Entry 6OS6 (X-ray diffraction, 1.33 A resolution); this record covers chain A.

== Chain A ==
Name: CymD prenyltransferase
Organism: Salinispora arenicola (strain CNS-205)
UniProt: A8M6W6 (A8M6W6_SALAI); residue numbers follow UniProt; this construct covers 2-373
Chain sequence (375 residues; row label = number of the first residue in the row; numbers below 1 keep their minus sign (Ser-1 is residue -1)):
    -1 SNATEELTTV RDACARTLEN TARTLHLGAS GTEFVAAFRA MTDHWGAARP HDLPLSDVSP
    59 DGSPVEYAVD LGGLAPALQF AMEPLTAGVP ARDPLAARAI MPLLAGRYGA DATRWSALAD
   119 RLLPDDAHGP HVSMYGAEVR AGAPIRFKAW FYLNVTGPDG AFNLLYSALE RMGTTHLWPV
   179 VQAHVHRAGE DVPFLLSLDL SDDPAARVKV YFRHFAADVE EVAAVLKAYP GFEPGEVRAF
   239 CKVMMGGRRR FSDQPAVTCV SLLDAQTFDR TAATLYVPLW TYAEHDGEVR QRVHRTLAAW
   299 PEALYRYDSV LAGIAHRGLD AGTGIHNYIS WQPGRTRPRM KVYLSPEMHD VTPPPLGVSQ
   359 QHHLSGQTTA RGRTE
Not modelled in the structure: -1 to 1, 364-373
Construct notes: expression tag (-1 to 1)
UniProt features mapped onto this chain:
  - active site: Glu64 (Nucleophile (Probable))
  - binding site (L-tryptophan): Asp55, Val56, Glu64, Arg211, Tyr326
  - binding site (dimethylallyl diphosphate): Gln77, Lys146, Trp148, Arg205, Lys207, Tyr274, Arg337, Lys339, Tyr341
Bound ions: Zn2+ site 1: Glu3, His126, His361; Zn2+ site 2: His49, Asp50, His292 (together with benzoic acid)
Small-molecule neighbours:
  - benzoic acid (BEZ): Ala45, Arg47, His49, Asp50
  - dimethylallyl S-thiolodiphosphate (DST): Glu64, Gln77, Ala79, Met132, Glu136, Lys146, Trp148, Leu193, Arg205, Lys207, Tyr209, Thr272, Tyr274, Arg337, Lys339, Tyr341
  - tryptophan (TRP): Asp55, Val56, Pro58, Glu64, Met132, Phe192, Arg211, Val255, Tyr274, Trp278, Tyr326, Tyr341, Gln358
What the authors report for this chain:
  - catalytic residues: Glu64
  - binding site for tryptophan: Glu64, Phe192, Tyr274, Tyr326, Tyr341
  - binding site for dimethylallyl S-thiolodiphosphate: Gln77, Met132, Lys146, Trp148, Leu193, Arg205, Lys207, Tyr274, Arg337, Lys339, Tyr341
  - catalytic residues: Trp148 (proposed by the authors, not directly observed)
  - specificity-determining residues: Ala79, Met132, Trp148, Leu193

== Overview ==
Ligands of chain A: dimethylallyl S-thiolodiphosphate, tryptophan and benzoic acid. The Zn2+ site 1 is built
by Glu3, His126 and His361. UniProt lists active-site residue Glu64, 5 L-tryptophan-binding residues and 9
dimethylallyl diphosphate-binding residues. From the paper: catalytic residues Glu64 and Trp148; a binding
site for dimethylallyl S-thiolodiphosphate at Gln77, Met132 and Lys146 among others.
Chain A is CymD prenyltransferase (Salinispora arenicola (strain CNS-205)); the structure, Crystal structure
of CymD prenyltransferase complexed with L-tryptophan and DMSPP, was determined by X-ray diffraction together
with 6OS3 and 6OS5 from the same study.
